4C3I - chains B and C of the 14 polymer chains in the assembly; structure by X-ray diffraction, 3.00 A resolution.

[Chain B]
Name: DNA-directed RNA polymerase I subunit RPA135
Organism: Saccharomyces cerevisiae
Notes: EC 2.7.7.6
UniProt: P22138 (RPA2_YEAST); residue numbers follow UniProt; this construct covers 1-1203
Chain sequence (1203 residues; numbered 1 to 1203; the number before each row is that of its first residue):
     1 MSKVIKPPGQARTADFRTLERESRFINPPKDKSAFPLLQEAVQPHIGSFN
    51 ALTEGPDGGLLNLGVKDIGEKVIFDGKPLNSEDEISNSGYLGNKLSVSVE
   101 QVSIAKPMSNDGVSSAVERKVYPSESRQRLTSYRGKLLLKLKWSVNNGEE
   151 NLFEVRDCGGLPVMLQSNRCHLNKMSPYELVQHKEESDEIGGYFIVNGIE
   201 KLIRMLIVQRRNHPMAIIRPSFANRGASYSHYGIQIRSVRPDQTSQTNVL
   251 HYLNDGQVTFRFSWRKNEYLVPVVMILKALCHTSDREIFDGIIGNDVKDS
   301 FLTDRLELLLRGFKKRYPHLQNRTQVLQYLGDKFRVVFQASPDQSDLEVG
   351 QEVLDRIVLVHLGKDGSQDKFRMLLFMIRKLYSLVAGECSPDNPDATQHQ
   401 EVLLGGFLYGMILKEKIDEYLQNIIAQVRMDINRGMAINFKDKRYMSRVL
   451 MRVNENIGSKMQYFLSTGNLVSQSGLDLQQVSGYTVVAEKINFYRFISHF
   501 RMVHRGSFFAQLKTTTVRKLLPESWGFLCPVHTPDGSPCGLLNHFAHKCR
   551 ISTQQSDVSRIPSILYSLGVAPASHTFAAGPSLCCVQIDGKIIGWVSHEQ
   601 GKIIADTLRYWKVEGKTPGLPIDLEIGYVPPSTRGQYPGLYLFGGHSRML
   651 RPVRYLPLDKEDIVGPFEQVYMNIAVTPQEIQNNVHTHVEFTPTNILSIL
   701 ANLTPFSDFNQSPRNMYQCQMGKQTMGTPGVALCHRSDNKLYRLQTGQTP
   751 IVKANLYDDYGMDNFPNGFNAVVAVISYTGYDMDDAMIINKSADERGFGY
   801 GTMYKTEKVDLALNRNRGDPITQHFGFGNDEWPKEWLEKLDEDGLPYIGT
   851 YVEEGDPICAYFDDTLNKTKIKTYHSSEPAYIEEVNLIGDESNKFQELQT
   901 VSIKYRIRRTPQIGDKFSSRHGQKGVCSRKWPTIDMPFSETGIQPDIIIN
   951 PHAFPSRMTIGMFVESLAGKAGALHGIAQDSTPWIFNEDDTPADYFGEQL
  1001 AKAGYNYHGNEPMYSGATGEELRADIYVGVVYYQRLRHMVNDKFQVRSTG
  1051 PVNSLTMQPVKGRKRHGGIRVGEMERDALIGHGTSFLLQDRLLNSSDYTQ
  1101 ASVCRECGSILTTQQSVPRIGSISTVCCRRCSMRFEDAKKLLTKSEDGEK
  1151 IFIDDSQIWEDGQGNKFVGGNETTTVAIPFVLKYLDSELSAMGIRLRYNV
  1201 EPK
Disordered / not traced: 1-11, 83, 112-114, 814-818, 1141-1147
Metal / ion sites: Mg2+ near Asp-784 (its only coordinating residue here); Zn2+: Cys-1104, Cys-1107, Cys-1128, Cys-1131
Curated features (UniProtKB/Swiss-Prot):
  - zinc finger: Cys-1104 to Cys-1131 (C4-type)
  - modified residue: Ser-2 (N-acetylserine), Ser-81 (Phosphoserine), Ser-1156 (Phosphoserine)
  - mutagenesis: Cys-1104 (C1104A: No effect; when associated with A-1107; A-1128 and A-1131), Cys-1107 (C1107A: Lethal. Abolishes recruitment of RPA1 to Pol I. No effect; when associated with A-1104; A-1128 and A-1131), Cys-1127 (C1127R: Responsible of suppression of RPA190-5 and RPA190-1 mutations), Cys-1128 (C1128A: No effect; when associated with A-1104; A-1107 and A-1131), Cys-1131 (C1131A: No effect; when associated with A-1104; A-1107 and A-1128)

[Chain C]
Name: DNA-directed RNA polymerases I and III subunit RPAC1
Organism: Saccharomyces cerevisiae
UniProt: P07703 (RPAC1_YEAST); residue numbers follow UniProt; this construct covers 1-335
Chain sequence (335 residues; row label = number of the first residue in the row):
     1 MSNIVGIEYNRVTNTTSTDFPGFSKDAENEWNVEKFKKDFEVNISSLDAR
    51 EANFDLINIDTSIANAFRRIMISEVPSVAAEYVYFFNNTSVIQDEVLAHR
   101 IGLVPLKVDPDMLTWVDSNLPDDEKFTDENTIVLSLNVKCTRNPDAPKGS
   151 TDPKELYNNAHVYARDLKFEPQGRQSTTFADCPVVPADPDILLAKLRPGQ
   201 EISLKAHCILGIGGDHAKFSPVSTASYRLLPQINILQPIKGESARRFQKC
   251 FPPGVIGIDEGSDEAYVKDARKDTVSREVLRYEEFADKVKLGRVRNHFIF
   301 NVESAGAMTPEEIFFKSVRILKNKAEYLKNCPITQ
Disordered / not traced: 1-29, 148-149
Curated features (UniProtKB/Swiss-Prot):
  - modified residue: Ser-2 (N-acetylserine), Ser-17 (Phosphoserine)

[How chain B and chain C interact]
Residue-residue contacts (60; chain B residue first):
  Asn-27(B) with Ser-150(C)
  Arg-743(B) with Gln-93(C)
  Gln-745(B) with Gln-93(C), hydrogen bond; Val-96(C)
  Lys-791(B) with Gly-214(C), hydrogen bond (side chain-backbone); Asp-215(C), hydrogen bond (side chain-backbone)
  Ser-792(B) with Ala-217(C)
  Glu-795(B) with His-99(C), hydrogen bond (backbone-side chain); Asp-215(C); His-216(C), salt bridge; Ala-217(C)
  Arg-796(B) with His-99(C); Leu-103(C); Ala-217(C)
  Gly-797(B) with His-99(C)
  Tyr-800(B) with Glu-95(C); Val-96(C), hydrophobic
  Thr-802(B) with Gln-93(C), hydrogen bond; Glu-95(C)
  Tyr-804(B) with Gln-93(C)
  Arg-906(B) with Gln-93(C); Glu-95(C), salt bridge
  Arg-908(B) with Glu-95(C)
  Thr-933(B) with Ile-72(C)
  Ile-934(B) with Arg-68(C), hydrogen bond (backbone-side chain); Arg-69(C); Ile-72(C), hydrophobic; Ser-73(C)
  Asp-935(B) with Arg-69(C), salt bridge
  Phe-938(B) with Arg-68(C); Ser-226(C); Tyr-227(C)
  Ser-939(B) with Ser-226(C)
  Glu-940(B) with Arg-228(C); Leu-229(C); Thr-274(C); Arg-293(C), salt bridge
  Gly-942(B) with Thr-224(C); Ser-226(C)
  Gly-1004(B) with Thr-274(C); Ser-276(C), hydrogen bond (backbone-side chain)
  Tyr-1005(B) with Ser-276(C)
  Asn-1006(B) with Ser-276(C), hydrogen bond (side chain-backbone)
  Tyr-1007(B) with Arg-281(C)
  Pro-1012(B) with Val-275(C)
  Tyr-1014(B) with Tyr-227(C); Arg-228(C); Leu-229(C), hydrogen bond (side chain-backbone); Arg-293(C), hydrogen bond
  Gly-1016(B) with Asn-65(C), hydrogen bond (backbone-side chain); Arg-68(C), hydrogen bond (backbone-side chain); Arg-69(C), hydrogen bond (backbone-side chain)
  Ala-1017(B) with Asn-65(C), hydrogen bond (backbone-side chain)
  Thr-1018(B) with Asn-65(C)
  Gly-1019(B) with Asn-65(C); Tyr-227(C), hydrogen bond (backbone-side chain)
  Glu-1020(B) with Thr-61(C), hydrogen bond; Arg-295(C), salt bridge
  Glu-1021(B) with Arg-293(C), salt bridge
  Asp-1025(B) with Arg-277(C), salt bridge
Other interface residues (no listed pair), chain B (39 interface residues in all): Tyr-881, Glu-883, Gln-944, Ala-1001, His-1008, Ser-1015
Other interface residues (no listed pair), chain C (30 interface residues in all): Ser-62, Glu-278

[Summary]
39 residues of chain B face 30 of chain C across their interface, with 16 hydrogen bonds and 7 salt bridges.
Polar contacts include Glu-795(B)/His-216(C), Arg-906(B)/Glu-95(C) and Asp-935(B)/Arg-69(C). Cys-1104(B),
Cys-1107(B), Cys-1128(B) and Cys-1131(B) coordinate Zn2+. Curated annotation (UniProt) lists 5 mutagenesis
sites on chain B.
Here chain B is DNA-directed RNA polymerase I subunit RPA135 and chain C is DNA-directed RNA polymerases I and
III subunit RPAC1, both from Saccharomyces cerevisiae. Entry 4C3I (Structure of 14-subunit RNA polymerase I at
3.0 A resolution, crystal form C2-100) was determined by X-ray diffraction together with 4C3H and 4C3J from
the same study.
